PDB entry 8WIC | electron microscopy, 3.50 A resolution | chains G and A of the 29 polymer chains in the assembly

# Chain G
Protein: 50S ribosomal protein L4
Source organism: Mycolicibacterium smegmatis MC2 155
UniProt: A0QSD2 (RL4_MYCS2); residue numbers follow UniProt; this construct covers 1-215
Sequence (215 residues; row label = number of the first residue in the row):
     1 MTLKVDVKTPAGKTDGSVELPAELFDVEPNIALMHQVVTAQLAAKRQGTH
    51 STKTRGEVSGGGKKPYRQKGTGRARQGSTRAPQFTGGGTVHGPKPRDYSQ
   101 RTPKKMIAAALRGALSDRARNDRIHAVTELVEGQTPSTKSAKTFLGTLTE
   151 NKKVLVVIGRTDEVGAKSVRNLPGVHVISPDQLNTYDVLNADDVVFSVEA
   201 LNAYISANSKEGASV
Unresolved in the structure: 1-2, 211-215

# Chain A
Molecule: 23S rRNA
Source organism: Mycolicibacterium smegmatis MC2 155
Sequence (3119 nucleotides; numbered 2 to 3120; the number before each row is that of its first residue):
     2 AAGUGUUUAAGGGCGCAUGGUGGAUGCCUUGGCACUGGGAGCCGAUGAAG
    52 GACGUAGGAGGCUGCGAUAAGCCUCGGGGAGCUGUCAACCGAGCGUUGAU
   102 CCGAGGAUGUCCGAAUGGGGAAACCCGGCACGAGUGAUGUCGUGUCACCA
   152 GGCGCUGAAUAUAUAGGCGUCUGGGGGGAACGCGGGGAAGUGAAACAUCU
   202 CAGUACCCGUAGGAAGAGAAAACAAAAUGUGAUUCCGUGAGUAGUGGCGA
   252 GCGAAAGCGGAGGAUGGCUAAACCGUAUGCAUGUGAUACCGGGUAGGGGU
   302 UGUGUGUGCGGGGUUGUGGGACCUAUCUUUCCGGCUCUACCUGGCUGGAG
   352 GGCAGUGAGAAAAUGUUGUGGUUAGCGGAAAUGGCUUGGGAUGGCCUGCC
   402 GUAGACGGUGAGAGCCCGGUACGUGAAAACCCGACGUCUGUCUUGAUGGU
   452 GUUCCCGAGUAGCAGCGGGCCCGUGGAAUCUGCUGUGAAUCUGCCGGGAC
   502 CACCCGGUAAGCCUGAAUACUUCCCAGUGACCGAUAGCGGAUUAGUACCG
   552 UGAGGGAAUGGUGAAAAGUACCCCGGGAGGGGAGUGAAAGAGUACCUGAA
   602 ACCGUGCGCUUACAAUCCGUCAGAGCCCUCGACGUGUCGUGGGGUGAUGG
   652 CGUGCCUUUUGAAGAAUGAGCCUGCGAGUCAGGGACAUGUCGCGAGGUUA
   702 ACCCGGGUGGGGUAGCCGCAGCGAAAGCGAGUCUGAAUAGGGCGUAUCCA
   752 CACAAGAGUGUGUGGUGUAGUGGUGUGUUCUGGACCCGAAGCGGAGUGAU
   802 CUACCCAUGGCCAGGGUGAAGCGCGGGUAAGACCGCGUGGAGGCCCGAAC
   852 CCACUUAGGUUGAAGACUGAGGGGAUGAGCUGUGGGUAGGGGUGAAAGGC
   902 CAAUCAAACUCCGUGAUAGCUGGUUCUCCCCGAAAUGCAUUUAGGUGCAG
   952 CGUCGCAUGUUUCUUGCCGGAGGUAGAGCUACUGGAUGGCCGAUGGGCCC
  1002 CACAGGGUUACUGACGUCAGCCAAACUCCGAAUGCCGGUAAGUCCAAGAG
  1052 UGCGGCAGUGAGACGGCGGGGGAUAAGCUCCGUGCGUCGAGAGGGAAACA
  1102 GCCCAGAUCGCCGGCUAAGGCCCCUAAGCGUGUGCUAAGUGGAAAAGGAU
  1152 GUGCAGUCGCGAAGACAACCAGGAGGUUGGCUUAGAAGCAGCCACCCUUG
  1202 AAAGAGUGCGUAAUAGCUCACUGGUCAAGUGAUUGUGCGCCGAUAAUGUA
  1252 GCGGGGCUCAAGCACACCGCCGAAGCCGCGGCAGCCAACGUGUUGGCUGG
  1302 GUAGGGGAGCGUCCUGCAUCCGGUGAAGCCGCCGAGUGAUCGAGUGGUGG
  1352 AGGGUGUGGGAGUGAGAAUGCAGGCAUGAGUAGCGAUUAGGCAAGUGAGA
  1402 ACCUUGCCCGCCGAAAGACCAAGGGUUCCUGGGCCAGGCCAGUCCGCCCA
  1452 GGGUGAGUCGGGACCUAAGGCGAGGCCGACAGGCGUAGUCGAUGGACAAC
  1502 GGGUUGAUAUUCCCGUACCCGUGUAUGUGCGUCCAUGAUGAAUCAGCGGU
  1552 ACUAACCAUCCAAAACCACCGUGACCGCACCUUUCGGGGUGUGGCGUUGG
  1602 UGGGGCUGCAUGGGACCUUCGUUGGUAGUAGUCAAGCGAUGGGGUGACGC
  1652 AGGAAGGUAGCCGUACCGGUCAGUGGUAAUACCGGGGUAAGCCUGUAGGG
  1702 AGUCAGAUAGGUAAAUCCGUCUGGCAUAUAUCCUGAGAGGUGAUGCAUAG
  1752 CCGAGUGAGGCGAAUUCGGUGAUCCUAUGCUGCCGAGAAAAGCCUCUAGC
  1802 GAGGACAUACACGGCCCGUACCCCAAACCAACACAGGUGGUCAGGUAGAG
  1852 AAUACUAAGGCGUACGAGUGAACUAUGGUUAAGGAACUCGGCAAAAUGCC
  1902 CCCGUAACUUCGGGAGAAGGGGGACCCACAUGGCGUGUAAGCCUUUACGG
  1952 CCCAAGCGUGAGUGGGUGGCACAAACCAGUGAGAAGCGACUGUUUACUAA
  2002 AAACACAGGUCCGUGCGAAGUCGCAAGACGAUGUAUACGGACUGACGCCU
  2052 GCCCGGUGCUGGAAGGUUAAGAGGACCCGUUAACUCCCUUUGGGGGUGAA
  2102 GCGGAGAAUUUAAGCCCCAGUAAACGGCGGUGGUAACUAUAACCAUCCUA
  2152 AGGUAGCGAAAUUCCUUGUCGGGUAAGUUCCGACCUGCACGAAUGGCGUA
  2202 ACGACUUCUCAACUGUCUCAACCAUAGACUCGGCGAAAUUGCACUACGAG
  2252 UAAAGAUGCUCGUUACGCGCGGCAGGACGAAAAGACCCCGGGACCUUCAC
  2302 UACAACUUGGUAUUGGUGCUCGAUACGGUUUGUGUAGGAUAGGUGGGAGA
  2352 CUGUGAAGCUCACACGCCAGUGUGGGUGGAGUCGUUGUUGAAAUACCACU
  2402 CUGAUCGUAUUGGGCCUCUAACCUCGGACCGUAUAUCCGGUUCAGGGACA
  2452 GUGCCUGGUGGGUAGUUUAACUGGGGCGGUUGCCUCCUAAAAUGUAACGG
  2502 AGGCGCCCAAAGGUUCCCUCAACCUGGACGGCAAUCAGGUGUUGAGUGUA
  2552 AGUGCACAAGGGAGCUUGACUGCGAGACGGACAUGUCGAGCAGGGACGAA
  2602 AGUCGGGACUAGUGAUCCGGCACCUCUGAGUGGAAGGGGUGUCGCUCAAC
  2652 GGAUAAAAGGUACCCCGGGGAUAACAGGCUGAUCUUCCCCAAGAGUCCAU
  2702 AUCGACGGGAUGGUUUGGCACCUCGAUGUCGGCUCGUCGCAUCCUGGGGC
  2752 UGGAGCAGGUCCCAAGGGUUGGGCUGUUCGCCCAUUAAAGCGGCACGCGA
  2802 GCUGGGUUUAGAACGUCGUGAGACAGUUCGGUCUCUAUCCGCCGCGCGCG
  2852 UCAGAAGCUUGAGGAAACCUGUCCCUAGUACGAGAGGACCGGGACGGACG
  2902 AACCUCUGGUAUACCAGUUGUCCCACCAGGGGCACGGCUGGAUAGCCACG
  2952 UUCGGACAGGAUAACCGCUGAAAGCAUCUAAGCGGGAAACCUCUUCCAAG
  3002 ACCAGGCUUCUCACCCUCUAGGAGGGAUAAGGCCCCCCGCAGACCACGGG
  3052 AUUGAUAGACCAGACCUGGAAGCCUAGUAAUAGGUGCAGGGAACUGGCAC
  3102 UAACCGGCCGAAAACUUAC
Unresolved in the structure: 1171-1220, 1562-1605, 2697-2699

# Chain G / chain A interface
Contacting residue pairs - 139 pairs, chain G then chain A:
  Asn30(G) - C692(A)  phosphate contact
  Asn30(G) - G693(A)  hydrogen bond to the phosphate
  His35(G) - G1359(A)  hydrogen bond to the sugar
  His35(G) - G1360(A)  phosphate contact
  Gln36(G) - G774(A)  hydrogen bond to the base
  Gln41(G) - G708(A)  base contact
  Gln41(G) - U709(A)  hydrogen bond to the sugar
  Gln41(G) - G710(A)  phosphate contact
  Leu42(G) - A531(A)  hydrogen bond to the base
  Ala43(G) - A531(A)  base contact
  Ala44(G) - U709(A)  sugar contact
  Lys45(G) - U709(A)  base contact
  Arg46(G) - A531(A)  phosphate contact
  Arg46(G) - C532(A)  salt bridge to the phosphate
  Arg46(G) - G1361(A)  hydrogen bond to the sugar
  Gln47(G) - U529(A)  hydrogen bond to the sugar
  Gln47(G) - G530(A)  hydrogen bond to the sugar
  Gln47(G) - A531(A)  hydrogen bond to the phosphate
  Thr49(G) - A35(A)  base contact
  Thr49(G) - G530(A)  hydrogen bond to the base
  Thr49(G) - C532(A)  sugar contact
  His50(G) - C532(A)  phosphate contact
  Ser51(G) - C34(A)  sugar contact
  Ser51(G) - A35(A)  sugar contact
  Thr52(G) - G538(A)  phosphate contact
  Thr52(G) - G1363(A)  base contact
  Lys53(G) - C539(A)  salt bridge to the phosphate
  Thr54(G) - G916(A)  base contact
  Arg55(G) - C788(A)  salt bridge to the phosphate
  Arg55(G) - G789(A)  salt bridge to the phosphate
  Arg55(G) - G916(A)  sugar contact
  Gly56(G) - G916(A)  base contact
  Val58(G) - G540(A)  phosphate contact
  Ser59(G) - G540(A)  hydrogen bond to the phosphate
  Ser59(G) - G546(A)  hydrogen bond to the base
  Gly60(G) - G557(A)  phosphate contact
  Gly61(G) - G557(A)  hydrogen bond to the phosphate
  Gly62(G) - C913(A)  phosphate contact
  Lys63(G) - G556(A)  sugar contact
  Lys63(G) - C912(A)  phosphate contact
  Lys64(G) - G789(A)  phosphate contact
  Lys64(G) - A790(A)  salt bridge to the phosphate
  Lys64(G) - A791(A)  phosphate contact
  Gln68(G) - G789(A)  sugar contact
  Gln68(G) - A790(A)  hydrogen bond to the sugar
  Gln68(G) - G2668(A)  phosphate contact
  Lys69(G) - A2284(A)  hydrogen bond to the phosphate
  Lys69(G) - G2285(A)  phosphate contact
  Lys69(G) - C2667(A)  phosphate contact
  Lys69(G) - G2668(A)  salt bridge to the phosphate
  Gly70(G) - A2283(A)  phosphate contact
  Gly70(G) - A2284(A)  hydrogen bond to the phosphate
  Gly72(G) - U1370(A)  base contact
  Gly72(G) - A2284(A)  phosphate contact
  Arg73(G) - U1370(A)  hydrogen bond to the base
  Arg73(G) - C1372(A)  salt bridge to the phosphate
  Ala74(G) - U1370(A)  base contact
  Ala74(G) - G1371(A)  phosphate contact
  Arg75(G) - G789(A)  sugar contact
  Arg75(G) - U1370(A)  base contact
  Arg75(G) - A2284(A)  base contact
  Arg75(G) - G2668(A)  hydrogen bond to the phosphate
  Arg75(G) - G2669(A)  salt bridge to the phosphate
  Gln76(G) - G1371(A)  hydrogen bond to the sugar
  Gly77(G) - G789(A)  hydrogen bond to the phosphate
  Gly77(G) - A790(A)  phosphate contact
  Ser78(G) - G789(A)  phosphate contact
  Arg80(G) - A558(A)  salt bridge to the phosphate
  Pro82(G) - C787(A)  phosphate contact
  Pro82(G) - C788(A)  phosphate contact
  Gln83(G) - C788(A)  sugar contact
  Gln83(G) - A1369(A)  base contact
  Gln83(G) - G1371(A)  hydrogen bond to the base
  Gln83(G) - C1372(A)  sugar contact
  Phe84(G) - C1372(A)  sugar contact
  Thr85(G) - U536(A)  hydrogen bond to the base
  Thr85(G) - G675(A)  base contact
  Thr85(G) - C1372(A)  hydrogen bond to the sugar
  Thr85(G) - A1373(A)  hydrogen bond to the sugar
  Gly86(G) - A537(A)  hydrogen bond to the phosphate
  Thr89(G) - G538(A)  hydrogen bond to the phosphate
  Thr89(G) - G1363(A)  base contact
  Val90(G) - A678(A)  sugar contact
  Val90(G) - C787(A)  sugar contact
  His91(G) - A678(A)  phosphate contact
  His91(G) - U680(A)  stacking on the base
  His91(G) - C786(A)  hydrogen bond to the sugar
  His91(G) - G1363(A)  sugar contact
  Pro93(G) - G1363(A)  base contact
  Pro95(G) - A35(A)  sugar contact
  Arg96(G) - C681(A)  phosphate contact
  Arg96(G) - A682(A)  salt bridge to the phosphate
  Arg96(G) - A1362(A)  salt bridge to the phosphate
  Gln100(G) - U775(A)  sugar contact
  Arg101(G) - G684(A)  hydrogen bond to the sugar
  Arg101(G) - U700(A)  sugar contact
  Arg101(G) - G774(A)  salt bridge to the phosphate
  Arg101(G) - U775(A)  phosphate contact
  Thr102(G) - G774(A)  sugar contact
  Pro103(G) - U700(A)  phosphate contact
  Pro103(G) - G773(A)  sugar contact
  Pro103(G) - G774(A)  sugar contact
  Lys104(G) - U700(A)  phosphate contact
  Lys104(G) - G713(A)  hydrogen bond to the base
  Lys105(G) - C694(A)  sugar contact
  Lys105(G) - G698(A)  salt bridge to the phosphate
  Lys105(G) - U699(A)  salt bridge to the phosphate
  Met106(G) - C692(A)  base contact
  Met106(G) - G693(A)  sugar contact
  Met106(G) - G773(A)  base contact
  Ile107(G) - G710(A)  phosphate contact
  Pro136(G) - U403(A)  sugar contact
  Ser137(G) - U403(A)  phosphate contact
  Thr138(G) - G402(A)  sugar contact
  Thr138(G) - U403(A)  hydrogen bond to the phosphate
  Lys139(G) - C401(A)  salt bridge to the phosphate
  Lys139(G) - G402(A)  phosphate contact
  Lys142(G) - G402(A)  base contact
  Lys153(G) - A1319(A)  salt bridge to the phosphate
  Arg160(G) - G706(A)  hydrogen bond to the sugar
  Lys167(G) - U403(A)  hydrogen bond to the base
  Arg170(G) - U403(A)  hydrogen bond to the phosphate
  Arg170(G) - A404(A)  salt bridge to the phosphate
  Arg170(G) - A422(A)  hydrogen bond to the sugar
  Asn171(G) - G402(A)  hydrogen bond to the base
  Asn171(G) - A404(A)  phosphate contact
  Asn171(G) - G405(A)  hydrogen bond to the base
  Leu172(G) - G402(A)  base contact
  Pro173(G) - G405(A)  base contact
  His176(G) - G708(A)  hydrogen bond to the base
  Ile178(G) - G708(A)  base contact
  Asp181(G) - G710(A)  hydrogen bond to the sugar
  Gln182(G) - G706(A)  base contact
  Gln182(G) - G710(A)  hydrogen bond to the base
  Leu183(G) - G710(A)  sugar contact
  Asn184(G) - G708(A)  hydrogen bond to the base
  Tyr186(G) - G1317(A)  hydrogen bond to the sugar
  Asp187(G) - G708(A)  hydrogen bond to the base
  Asn190(G) - C1318(A)  phosphate contact
Other interface residues (no listed pair), chain G (83 interface residues in all): Ala32, Leu33, Thr39, Thr71, Thr79, Ala81, Gly92
Other interface residues (no listed pair), chain A (80 interface residues in all): C36, A406, C423, C676, G677, G679, A701, G707, G711, G712, G784

# Overview
83 residues of chain G and 80 residues of chain A are in contact; the contacts include 42 hydrogen bonds, 17
salt bridges and 1 aromatic stacking contact. Among the polar pairs are Gln36(G)-G774(A), Leu42(G)-A531(A) and
Thr49(G)-G530(A).
Chain G is 50S ribosomal protein L4 and chain A is 23S rRNA, both from Mycolicibacterium smegmatis MC2 155;
the structure, Cryo- EM structure of Mycobacterium smegmatis 50S ribosomal subunit (body 1) of 70S ribosome,
E- tRNA ..., was determined by electron microscopy, deposited together with 8WHX, 8WHY, 8WI7, 8WI8, 8WI9,
8WIB, 8WID and 8WIF.
